Entry 8ICX (X-ray diffraction, 3.00 A resolution); this record covers chains T and A of the 3 polymer chains in the assembly.

== Chain T ==
Molecule: 8-nt DNA strand
Sequence (8 nucleotides; numbered 1 to 8; the number before each row is that of its first residue):
     1 CATTAGAA

== Chain A ==
Molecule: Protein (DNA polymerase beta (e.c.2.7.7.7))
Source organism: Homo sapiens
UniProtKB: P06746 (DPOB_HUMAN); residues 2-335 here correspond to UniProt positions 1-334 (UniProt number = residue number - 1)
Sequence (335 residues; each row starts with the number of its first residue):
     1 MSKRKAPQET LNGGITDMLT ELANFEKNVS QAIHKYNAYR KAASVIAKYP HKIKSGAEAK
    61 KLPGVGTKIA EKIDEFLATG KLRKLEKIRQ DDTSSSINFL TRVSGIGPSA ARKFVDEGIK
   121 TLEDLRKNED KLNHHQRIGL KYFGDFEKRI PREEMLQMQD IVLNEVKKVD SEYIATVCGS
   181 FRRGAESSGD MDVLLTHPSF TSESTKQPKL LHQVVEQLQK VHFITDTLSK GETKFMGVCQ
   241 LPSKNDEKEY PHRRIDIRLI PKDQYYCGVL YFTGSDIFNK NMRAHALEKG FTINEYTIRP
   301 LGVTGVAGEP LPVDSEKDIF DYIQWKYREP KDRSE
Not modelled in the structure: 1-8
Metal / ion sites: Na+ site 1 near Leu62 (its only coordinating residue here); Na+ site 2: Thr101, Val103, Ile106 (shared with 1 residue of chain P); Mn2+: Asp190 (together with dTTP)
Residues lining bound ligands: dTTP (TTP): Arg149, Gly179, Ser180, Arg183, Ser187, Ser188, Gly189, Asp190, Asp192, Tyr271, Phe272, Thr273, Gly274, Asp276

== Chain T / chain A interface ==
Residue-residue contacts (11):
  DA2(T) - Tyr296(A)  sugar contact
  DT3(T) - Thr233(A)  phosphate contact
  DT3(T) - Lys234(A)  phosphate contact
  DT4(T) - Ser229(A)  phosphate contact
  DT4(T) - Lys230(A)  phosphate contact
  DT4(T) - Gly231(A)  phosphate contact
  DT4(T) - Glu232(A)  hydrogen bond to the phosphate
  DT4(T) - Thr233(A)  hydrogen bond to the phosphate
  DT4(T) - Lys234(A)  hydrogen bond to the phosphate
  DA5(T) - Lys230(A)  phosphate contact
  DG6(T) - Asn133(A)  phosphate contact
Interface residues without a listed pair, chain A (9 interface residues in all): His134

== In short ==
5 residues of chain T face 9 of chain A across their interface; the contacts include 3 hydrogen bonds. Polar
pairs include DT4(T)-Glu232(A), DT4(T)-Thr233(A) and DT4(T)-Lys234(A). Bound to chain A: dTTP. Thr101(A),
Val103(A) and Ile106(A) coordinate Na+ site 2.
Here chain T is an 8-nt DNA strand and chain A is Protein (DNA polymerase beta (e.c.2.7.7.7)) (Homo sapiens).
Entry 8ICX (DNA polymerase beta (pol B) (e.c.2.7.7.7) complexed with seven base pairs of DNA; soaked in the
...) was determined by X-ray diffraction, deposited together with 1ZQT, 7ICE, 7ICF, 7ICG, 7ICH, 7ICI and 39
further entries.
